6H9C - chains V and W of the 32 polymer chains in the assembly; structure by electron microscopy, 3.74 A resolution.

Chain V:
Molecule: VP4
Source organism: Haloarcula californiae ATCC 33799
Reference sequence: A0A1C7A3R2 (A0A1C7A3R2_9VIRU); numbering as in UniProt (aligned over 1-232)
Amino-acid sequence (232 residues; each row starts with the number of its first residue):
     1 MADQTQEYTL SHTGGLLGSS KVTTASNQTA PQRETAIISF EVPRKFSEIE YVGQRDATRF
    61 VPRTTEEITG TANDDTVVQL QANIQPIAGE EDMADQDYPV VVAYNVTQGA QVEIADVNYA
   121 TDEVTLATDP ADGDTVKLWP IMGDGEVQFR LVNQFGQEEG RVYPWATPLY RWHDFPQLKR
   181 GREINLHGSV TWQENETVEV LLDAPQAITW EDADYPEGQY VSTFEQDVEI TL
Not modelled in the structure: 1-3

Chain W:
Molecule: VP7
Source organism: Haloarcula californiae ATCC 33799
Reference sequence: A0A1C7A3R1 (A0A1C7A3R1_9VIRU); residue numbers follow UniProt; this construct covers 1-184
Amino-acid sequence (184 residues; numbered 1 to 184; the number before each row is that of its first residue):
     1 MGNIGNLSAE KQISLYDGQP FISEQDVAAG DPNTPALTIE GPDGYVIAVD AGTPIAPEFR
    61 DSNGEKLDPS TRVIVQKCDR QGNPLGDGII FNDTLGRFNY NKMRTDPDYM RKTAKSLMVD
   121 EREIVKVFVD VPDGANGYDA ERSRFTLGDD TSDFGKAVEI VDHDDLTEGE TQAVKSASQR
   181 SGGA
Not modelled in the structure: 1-2, 177-184

Chain V / chain W interface:
Contacting residue pairs (51):
  Asn83(V) - Arg144(W)
  Gln85(V) - Arg60(W)
  Gln85(V) - Arg104(W)  hydrogen bond
  Gln85(V) - Arg144(W)
  Gly89(V) - Asn101(W)
  Gly89(V) - Lys102(W)
  Glu90(V) - Asn101(W)  hydrogen bond
  Glu90(V) - Lys102(W)
  Tyr119(V) - Asn101(W)
  Ala120(V) - Arg60(W)
  Ala120(V) - Gly64(W)
  Thr121(V) - Asn63(W)  hydrogen bond (side chain-backbone)
  Thr121(V) - Gly64(W)  hydrogen bond (backbone-backbone)
  Asp144(V) - Arg144(W)
  Glu146(V) - Tyr16(W)  hydrogen bond
  Glu146(V) - Gly18(W)
  Leu151(V) - Ile4(W)  hydrophobic
  Glu159(V) - Ile4(W)
  Val162(V) - Leu7(W)
  Tyr163(V) - Lys11(W)
  Tyr163(V) - Gln12(W)  hydrogen bond (side chain-backbone)
  Tyr163(V) - Ile13(W)
  Pro164(V) - Lys11(W)
  Trp165(V) - Lys11(W)
  Trp165(V) - Ile13(W)  hydrophobic
  Trp165(V) - Ile160(W)  hydrophobic
  Thr167(V) - Thr151(W)
  Tyr170(V) - Tyr16(W)
  Tyr170(V) - Arg104(W)
  Tyr170(V) - Arg144(W)
  Tyr170(V) - Thr146(W)
  Arg171(V) - Ser14(W)
  Arg171(V) - Thr146(W)
  Arg171(V) - Gly148(W)  hydrogen bond (side chain-backbone)
  Asp174(V) - Arg104(W)  salt bridge
  Asp174(V) - Thr105(W)
  Phe175(V) - Asp149(W)
  Phe175(V) - Thr151(W)
  Phe175(V) - Ser152(W)
  Gly181(V) - Ser152(W)
  Gly181(V) - Asp153(W)
  Ile184(V) - Thr151(W)
  Asn185(V) - Thr151(W)  hydrogen bond (backbone-backbone)
  Asn185(V) - Asp153(W)
  Leu186(V) - Thr151(W)
  His187(V) - Gln12(W)  hydrogen bond
  His187(V) - Asp150(W)
  Ser189(V) - Ile4(W)
  Ser189(V) - Gly5(W)  hydrogen bond (backbone-backbone)
  Val190(V) - Asn3(W)
  Thr191(V) - Asn3(W)  hydrogen bond (backbone-backbone)
Interface residues without a listed pair, chain V (39 interface residues in all): Gln54, Gln79, Pro86, Ile87, Asp122, Pro168, Pro176, Arg182, Glu183, Gln193, Glu196
Interface residues without a listed pair, chain W (33 interface residues in all): Asn6, Leu15, Asp106, Pro107, Arg142, Phe145, Phe154

Overview:
39 residues of chain V face 33 of chain W across their interface, with 11 hydrogen bonds and 1 salt bridge.
Polar pairs include Asp174(V)-Arg104(W), Gln85(V)-Arg104(W) and Glu90(V)-Asn101(W).
Here chain V is VP4 and chain W is VP7, both from Haloarcula californiae ATCC 33799. Entry 6H9C (Cryo-EM
structure of archaeal extremophilic internal membrane-containing Haloarcula californiae icosahedral virus 1
(HCIV-1) at 3.74 Angstroms ...) was determined by electron microscopy together with 6H82 from the same study.
